Entry 7S0F (electron microscopy, 2.96 A resolution); this record covers chains R and A of the 4 polymer chains in the assembly.

[Chain R]
Molecule: Beta1-Adrenergic Receptor
Organism: Meleagris gallopavo
Notes: engineered mutation(s): R68S, M90V
Amino-acid sequence (508 residues; each row starts with the number of its first residue; note: 35 numbers in that range are skipped by the numbering (no residue carries them; nothing is unmodelled there); numbers below 1 keep their minus sign (Met-162 is residue -162)):
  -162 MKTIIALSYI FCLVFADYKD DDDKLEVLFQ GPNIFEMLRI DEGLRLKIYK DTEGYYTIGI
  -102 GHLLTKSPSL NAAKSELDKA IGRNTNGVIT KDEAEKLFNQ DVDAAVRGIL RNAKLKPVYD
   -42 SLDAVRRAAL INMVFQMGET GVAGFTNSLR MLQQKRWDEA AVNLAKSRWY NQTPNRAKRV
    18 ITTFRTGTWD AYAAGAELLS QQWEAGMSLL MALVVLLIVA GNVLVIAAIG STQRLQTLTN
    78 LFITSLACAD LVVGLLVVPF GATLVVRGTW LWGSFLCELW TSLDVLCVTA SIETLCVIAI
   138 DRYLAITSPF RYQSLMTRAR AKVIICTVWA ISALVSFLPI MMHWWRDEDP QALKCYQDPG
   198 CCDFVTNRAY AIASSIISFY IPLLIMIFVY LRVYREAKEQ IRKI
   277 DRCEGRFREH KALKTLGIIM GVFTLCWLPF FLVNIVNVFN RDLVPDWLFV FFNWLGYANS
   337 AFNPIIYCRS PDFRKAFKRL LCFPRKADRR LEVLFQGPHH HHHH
Not modelled in the structure: -162 to 43, 277-282, 357-380
Disulfide bonds: Cys114-Cys199, Cys192-Cys198
Small-molecule neighbours: isoprenaline (5FW): Trp117, Thr118, Asp121, Val122, Val125, Thr126, Phe201, Ser211, Ser212, Ser215, Phe306, Phe307, Asn310, Asn329, Tyr333
Reported in the primary citation:
  - conformationally variable residues: Arg139, Glu285
  - contacts within the chain: Leu132-Tyr343, Ile135-Tyr343
  - mutagenesis - R155P: decreased signaling
  - mutagenesis - P146A, R155P: increased signaling
  - mutagenesis - R155P: decreased signaling in response to Galphas
  - mutagenesis - R155P: increased signaling with Guanine nucleotide-binding protein G(i) subunit alpha-1, (chain A)

[Chain A]
Molecule: Guanine nucleotide-binding protein G(i) subunit alpha-1,
Organism: Rattus norvegicus
UniProt: P10824 (GNAI1_RAT); residues 1-354 here = UniProt positions 1-354
Amino-acid sequence (379 residues; row label = number of the first residue in the row; numbers below 1 keep their minus sign (Met-24 is residue -24)):
   -24 MGSSHHHHHH SSGLEVLFQG PHMASMGCTL SAEDKAAVER SKMIDRNLRE DGEKAAREVK
    36 LLLLGAGESG KSTIVKQMKI IHEAGYSEEE CKQYKAVVYS NTIQSIIAII RAMGRLKIDF
    96 GDAARADDAR QLFVLAGAAE EGFMTAELAG VIKRLWKDSG VQACFNRSRE YQLNDSAAYY
   156 LNDLDRIAQP NYIPTQQDVL RTRVKTTGIV ETHFTFKDLH FKMFDVGAQR SERKKWIHCF
   216 EGVTAIIFCV ALSDYDLVLA EDEEMNRMHE SMKLFDSICN NKWFTDTSII LFLNKKDLFE
   276 EKIKKSPLTI CYPEYAGSNT YEEAAAYIQC QFEDLNKRKD TKEIYTHFTC ATDTKNVQFV
   336 FDAVTDVIIK NNLKDCGLF
Not modelled in the structure: -24 to 5, 55-181
Differences from the reference sequence: initiating methionine (-24); expression tag (-23 to 0); engineered mutation Ala203 (Gly in P10824)
UniProt features mapped onto this chain:
  - region: Lys35 to Thr48 (G1 motif), Asp173 to Thr181 (G2 motif), Phe196 to Gly202, Gln204, Arg205 (G3 motif), Ile265 to Asp272 (G4 motif), Thr324 to Thr329 (G5 motif)
  - binding site (GTP): Glu43 to Thr48, Asp150, Ser151, Leu175 to Arg178, Asp200 to Gly202, Gln204, Asn269 to Asp272, Ala326
  - binding site (Mg(2+)): Ser47, Thr181
  - lipidation: Gly2 (N-myristoyl glycine), Cys3 (S-palmitoyl cysteine)
  - mutagenesis: Gly2 (G2A: Abolishes myristoylation and palmitoylation), Cys3 (C3S: Abolishes palmitoylation), Glu43 (E43A: Mildly impairs receptor binding; mildly decreases basal and receptor-stimulated GDP exchange), Asn149 (N149I: Inhibits interaction with RGS14. Does not inhibit interaction with RIC8A), Phe189 (F189Y: Increases basal GDP exchange rate; no effect on receptor-stimulated GDP exchange), Phe191 (F191Y: No effect on basal GDP exchange rate; mildly decreases receptor-stimulated GDP exchange), Gln204 (Q204L: Expected to have lost GTPase activity; inhibits the forskolin-mediated increase of cellular cAMP levels. Does not inhibit interaction with RGS14 at centrosomes), Thr329 (T329A: Increases basal GDP exchange rate and inhibits the forskolin-mediated increase of cellular cAMP levels), Val332 (V332A: Increases basal GDP exchange rate), Phe336 (F336A/C: Increases basal GDP exchange rate; mildly decreases receptor-stimulated GDP exchange; F336Y: Strongly increases basal GDP exchange rate; mildly decreases receptor-stimulated GDP exchange), Lys345 (K345L: Mildly impairs receptor binding; mildly decreases basal and receptor-stimulated GDP exchange)
Reported in the primary citation:
  - conformationally variable residues (helix shift, order/disorder transition, side-chain flip): Lys46, Gln52, Asp341, Lys349 to Cys351
  - contacts within the chain: Lys46-Asp200 (salt bridge)
  - mutagenesis - R32K: unchanged catalytic activity with Beta1-Adrenergic Receptor (chain R)
  - mutagenesis - G203A: increased binding to Guanine nucleotide-binding protein G(I)/G(S)/G(T) subunit beta-1 (citing earlier work)

[How chain R and chain A interact]
Residue-residue contacts - 25 pairs, chain R then chain A:
  Arg139(R) with Cys351(A)
  Ala142(R) with Asn347(A), hydrogen bond (backbone-side chain)
  Ile143(R) with Leu348(A), hydrophobic
  Pro146(R) with Ile343(A), hydrophobic
  Phe147(R) with Leu194(A), hydrophobic; Phe336(A), hydrophobic; Thr340(A); Ile343(A), hydrophobic
  Gln150(R) with Ala31(A); Arg32(A)
  Thr154(R) with Glu28(A)
  Arg155(R) with Glu28(A)
  Val230(R) with Leu353(A), hydrophobic
  Gln237(R) with Asp341(A), hydrogen bond; Ile344(A)
  Ile238(R) with Phe354(A), hydrophobic
  Lys240(R) with Asp341(A)
  Arg284(R) with Asp315(A), hydrogen bond (side chain-backbone); Phe354(A), hydrogen bond (side chain-backbone)
  Lys287(R) with Gly352(A), hydrogen bond (side chain-backbone); Phe354(A)
  Ala288(R) with Leu353(A)
  Thr291(R) with Gly352(A), hydrogen bond (side chain-backbone); Leu353(A)
  Leu292(R) with Leu353(A), hydrophobic
Other interface residues (no listed pair), chain R (19 interface residues in all): Ala234, Ile241
Other interface residues (no listed pair), chain A (18 interface residues in all): Glu318, Lys345
From the paper, about this interface:
  - specific contacts: Ile143(R)-Leu348(A), Phe147(R)-Ile343(A), Phe147(R)-Thr340(A), Gln150(R)-Arg32(A), Val230(R)-Leu353(A) (hydrophobic contact), Gln237(R)-Ile344(A), Ile238(R)-Phe354(A), Ala288(R)-Leu353(A) (hydrophobic contact), Leu292(R)-Leu353(A) (hydrophobic contact), Cys351(A)-Arg139(R)
  - interface residues, chain R: Arg139(R), Ala142(R), Ile143(R), Pro146(R), Phe147(R), Thr154(R), Val230(R), Gln237(R), Arg284(R), Thr291(R)
  - interface residues, chain A: Arg32(A), Leu194(A), Phe336(A), Cys351(A), Gly352(A), Leu353(A), Phe354(A)
  - hot spots on chain A (mutagenesis) - R32A, R32E: decreased catalytic activity with Beta1-Adrenergic Receptor (chain R)

[Summary]
19 residues of chain R and 18 residues of chain A are in contact, with 6 hydrogen bonds. Polar contacts
include Ala142(R)-Asn347(A), Gln237(R)-Asp341(A) and Arg284(R)-Asp315(A). The authors report contacts between
Ile143(R) and Leu348(A), Phe147(R) and Ile343(A) and Phe147(R) and Thr340(A) among others; hydrophobic
contacts between Val230(R) and Leu353(A), Ala288(R) and Leu353(A) and Leu292(R) and Leu353(A). The paper
reports that P146A and R155P of chain R increase signaling; interface residues Arg139(R), Ala142(R) and
Arg32(A) among others; 6 substitutions were tested in all.
Here chain R is Beta1-Adrenergic Receptor (Meleagris gallopavo) and chain A is Guanine nucleotide-binding
protein G(i) subunit alpha-1, (Rattus norvegicus). Entry 7S0F (Isoproterenol bound beta1 adrenergic receptor
in complex with heterotrimeric Gi protein) was determined by electron microscopy (same publication as 7S0G).
